Entry 5YFP (electron microscopy, 4.40 A resolution (low resolution: residue-level contacts below are approximate; hydrogen-bond / salt-bridge calls are withheld)); this record covers chains B and H of the 8 polymer chains in the assembly.

== Chain B ==
Molecule: Exocyst complex component SEC5
From: Saccharomyces cerevisia S288c
UniProtKB: P89102 (SEC5_YEAST); residue numbers follow UniProt; this construct covers 1-971
Amino-acid sequence (971 residues; row label = number of the first residue in the row):
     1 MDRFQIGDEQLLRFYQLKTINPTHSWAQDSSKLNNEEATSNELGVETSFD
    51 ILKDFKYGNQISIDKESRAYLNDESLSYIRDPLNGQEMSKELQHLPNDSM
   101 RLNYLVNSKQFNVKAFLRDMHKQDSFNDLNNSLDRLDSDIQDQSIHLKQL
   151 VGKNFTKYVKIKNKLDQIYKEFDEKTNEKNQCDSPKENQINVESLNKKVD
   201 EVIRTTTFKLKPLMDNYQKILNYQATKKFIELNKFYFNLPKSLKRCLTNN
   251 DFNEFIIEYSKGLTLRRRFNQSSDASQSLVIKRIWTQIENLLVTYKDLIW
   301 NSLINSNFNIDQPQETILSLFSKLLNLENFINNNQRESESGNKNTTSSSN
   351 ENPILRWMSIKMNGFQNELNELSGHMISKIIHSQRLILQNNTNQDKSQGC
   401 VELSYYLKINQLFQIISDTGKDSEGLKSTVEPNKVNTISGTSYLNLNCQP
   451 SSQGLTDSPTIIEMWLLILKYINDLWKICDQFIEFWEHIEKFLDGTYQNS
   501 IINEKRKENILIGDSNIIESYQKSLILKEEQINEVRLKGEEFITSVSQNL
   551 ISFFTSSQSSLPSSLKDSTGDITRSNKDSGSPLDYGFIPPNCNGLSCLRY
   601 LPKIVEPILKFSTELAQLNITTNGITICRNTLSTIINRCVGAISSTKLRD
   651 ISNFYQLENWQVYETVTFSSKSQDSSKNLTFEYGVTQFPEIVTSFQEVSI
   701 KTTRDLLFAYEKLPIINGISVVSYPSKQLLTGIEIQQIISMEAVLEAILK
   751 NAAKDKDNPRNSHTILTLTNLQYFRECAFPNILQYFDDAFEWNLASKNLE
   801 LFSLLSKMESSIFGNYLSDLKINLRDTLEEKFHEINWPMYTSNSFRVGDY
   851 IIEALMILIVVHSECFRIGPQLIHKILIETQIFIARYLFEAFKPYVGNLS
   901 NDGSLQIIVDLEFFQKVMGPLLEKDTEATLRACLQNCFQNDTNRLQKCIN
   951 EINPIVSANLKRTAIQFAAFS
Not modelled in the structure: 33-64, 332-342

== Chain H ==
Molecule: Exocyst complex component EXO84
From: Saccharomyces cerevisiae S288c
UniProtKB: P38261 (EXO84_YEAST); residue numbers follow UniProt; this construct covers 1-753
Amino-acid sequence (753 residues; row label = number of the first residue in the row):
     1 MVEFSLKKARNNWKHVKKSASSPAKQKTPPSPAKPKQKTKKNPYSDLKDP
    51 ATSYTLPTINARERSRVATSMQRRLSIHNTNYAPPTLDYSMPLPDMPNMI
   101 VPNDNVDSSHNNSSFTTENESVSSKGPSNSLNLSTADLSLNDSSYNKVPA
   151 RSAMRNTVNPSGSNDPFNNSTSLRKMLANPHFNAKDFVHDKLGNASAITI
   201 DKFTSNLTDLSIQVQEEVKLNINKSYNEIMTVNNDLNVAMLELKRVRANI
   251 NDLNEVLDQCTKIAEKRLQLQDQIDQERQGNFNNVESHSNSPALLPPLKA
   301 GQNGNLMRRDRSSVLILEKFWDTELDQLFKNVEGAQKFINSTKGRHILMN
   351 SANWMELNTTTGKPLQMVQIFILNDLVLIADKSRDKQNDFIVSQCYPLKD
   401 VTVTQEEFSTKRLLFKFSNSNSSLYECRDADECSRLLDVIRKAKDDLCDI
   451 FHVEEENSKRIRESFRYLQSTQQTPGRENNRSPNKNKRRSMGGSITPGRN
   501 VTGAMDQYLLQNLTLSMHSRPRSRDMSSTAQRLKFLDEGVEEIDIELARL
   551 RFESAVETLLDIESQLEDLSERISDEELMLLNLISLKIEQRREAISSKLS
   601 QSILSSNEIVHLKSGTENMIKLGLPEQALDLFLQNRSNFIQDLILQIGSV
   651 DNPTNYLTQLAVIRFQTIKKTVEDFQDIFKELGAKISSILVDWCSDEVDN
   701 HFKLIDKQLLNDEMLSPGSIKSSRKQIDGLKAVGLDFVYKLDEFIKKNSD
   751 KIR
Not modelled in the structure: 1-168, 279-306, 498-524, 571-577, 648-649, 712-714

== Chain B / chain H interface ==
Pairs across the interface (34):
  N445(B) with N582(H)
  N447(B) with N480(H); R481(H); S482(H)
  C448(B) with N479(H); N480(H)
  Q449(B) with N479(H); N480(H)
  P450(B) with E478(H); N479(H); N480(H)
  E853(B) with Y739(H)
  S863(B) with S688(H); I689(H); D692(H)
  F866(B) with K685(H)
  R867(B) with E626(H)
  K961(B) with G734(H)
  R962(B) with K731(H); G734(H)
  T963(B) with K731(H); G734(H); L735(H); D736(H)
  A964(B) with G734(H)
  I965(B) with S687(H); V733(H); G734(H)
  Q966(B) with V691(H); G734(H); L735(H)
  A969(B) with A684(H); S688(H)
  S971(B) with A684(H)
Interface residues without a listed pair, chain B (24 interface residues in all): D849, M856, I859, V860, H862, P870, A968
Interface residues without a listed pair, chain H (23 interface residues in all): G476, R477, Q676

== In short ==
24 residues of chain B face 23 of chain H across their interface.
Here chain B is Exocyst complex component SEC5 (Saccharomyces cerevisia S288c) and chain H is Exocyst complex
component EXO84 (Saccharomyces cerevisiae S288c). Entry 5YFP (Cryo-EM Structure of the Exocyst Complex) was
determined by electron microscopy.
